7U7I - chains A and P of the 3 polymer chains in the assembly; structure by X-ray diffraction, 1.57 A resolution.

# Chain A
Protein: DNA polymerase eta
From: Homo sapiens
Notes: EC 2.7.7.7
UniProt: Q9Y253 (POLH_HUMAN); residues 1-432 here = UniProt positions 1-432
Sequence (435 residues; row label = number of the first residue in the row; numbers below 1 keep their minus sign (Gly-2 is residue -2)):
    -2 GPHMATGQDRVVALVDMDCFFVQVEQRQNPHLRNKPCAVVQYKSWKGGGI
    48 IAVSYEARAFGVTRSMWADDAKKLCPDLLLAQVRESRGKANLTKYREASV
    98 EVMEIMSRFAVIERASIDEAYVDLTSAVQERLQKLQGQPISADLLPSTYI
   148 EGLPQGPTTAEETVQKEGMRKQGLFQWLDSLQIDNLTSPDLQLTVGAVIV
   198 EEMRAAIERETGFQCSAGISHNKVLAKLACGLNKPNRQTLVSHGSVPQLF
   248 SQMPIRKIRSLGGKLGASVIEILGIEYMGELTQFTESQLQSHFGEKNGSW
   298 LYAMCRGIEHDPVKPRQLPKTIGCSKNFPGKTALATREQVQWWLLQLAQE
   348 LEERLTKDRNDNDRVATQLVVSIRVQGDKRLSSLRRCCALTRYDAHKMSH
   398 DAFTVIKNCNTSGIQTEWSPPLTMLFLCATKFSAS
Unresolved in the structure: 155-159
Differences from the reference sequence: expression tag (-2 to 0)
Bound ions: Mn2+ site 1: Asp13, Asp115, Glu116 (together with 2'-deoxyguanosine-5'-triphosphate) (shared with DT8(P), DG9(P) of chain P); Mn2+ site 2: Asp13, Met14, Asp115 (together with diphosphate) (shared with DG9(P) of chain P)
Ligand contacts: 2'-deoxyguanosine-5'-triphosphate / diphosphate: Asp13, Met14, Asp15, Cys16, Phe17, Phe18, Gln38, Ile48, Ala49, Tyr52, Arg55, Arg61, Leu89, Ile114, Asp115, Glu116, Lys231
Curated features (UniProtKB/Swiss-Prot):
  - binding site (Mg(2+)): Asp13, Met14, Asp115, Glu116
  - binding site (Mn(2+)): Asp13, Met14, Asp115, Glu116
  - binding site (a 2'-deoxyribonucleoside 5'-triphosphate): Arg61

# Chain P
Molecule: 9-nt DNA strand
Sequence (9 nucleotides; each row starts with the number of its first residue):
     1 AGCGTCATG
Bound ions: Mn2+ site 1: DT8, DG9 (together with 2'-deoxyguanosine-5'-triphosphate) (shared with Asp13(A), Asp115(A), Glu116(A) of chain A); Mn2+ site 2: DG9 (together with diphosphate) (shared with Asp13(A), Met14(A), Asp115(A) of chain A)

# How chain A and chain P interact
Contacting residue pairs (35):
  Asp13(A) - DG9(P)  phosphate contact
  Phe17(A) - DG9(P)  hydrogen bond to the phosphate
  Phe18(A) - DG9(P)  hydrogen bond to the phosphate
  Gln38(A) - DG9(P)  hydrogen bond to the base
  Ile48(A) - DG9(P)  sugar contact
  Ala49(A) - DG9(P)  phosphate contact
  Arg61(A) - DT8(P)  hydrogen bond to the base
  Arg61(A) - DG9(P)  hydrogen bond to the base
  Leu89(A) - DG9(P)  base contact
  Ser113(A) - DT8(P)  phosphate contact
  Asp115(A) - DT8(P)  phosphate contact
  Asp115(A) - DG9(P)  phosphate contact
  Glu116(A) - DT8(P)  phosphate contact
  Glu116(A) - DG9(P)  phosphate contact
  Lys224(A) - DT8(P)  salt bridge to the phosphate
  Ile255(A) - DA7(P)  phosphate contact
  Arg256(A) - DA7(P)  phosphate contact
  Arg256(A) - DT8(P)  salt bridge to the phosphate
  Ser257(A) - DC6(P)  phosphate contact
  Ser257(A) - DA7(P)  hydrogen bond to the phosphate
  Leu258(A) - DA7(P)  phosphate contact
  Gly259(A) - DC6(P)  phosphate contact
  Gly259(A) - DA7(P)  hydrogen bond to the phosphate
  Gly260(A) - DC6(P)  phosphate contact
  Gly260(A) - DA7(P)  hydrogen bond to the phosphate
  Lys261(A) - DT5(P)  salt bridge to the phosphate
  Lys261(A) - DC6(P)  hydrogen bond to the phosphate
  Leu262(A) - DC6(P)  hydrogen bond to the phosphate
  Arg377(A) - DG4(P)  salt bridge to the phosphate
  Leu381(A) - DC3(P)  phosphate contact
  Arg382(A) - DG2(P)  sugar contact
  Arg382(A) - DC3(P)  hydrogen bond to the phosphate
  Arg382(A) - DG4(P)  hydrogen bond to the base
  Arg383(A) - DG2(P)  phosphate contact
  Cys384(A) - DG2(P)  hydrogen bond to the phosphate
Also at the interface, not in a pair above, chain A (29 interface residues in all): Cys16, Ile114, Gln365, Ser379
Also at the interface, not in a pair above, chain P (9 interface residues in all): DA1

# In short
29 residues of chain A and 9 residues of chain P are in contact, with 13 hydrogen bonds and 4 salt bridges.
Among the polar pairs are Gln38(A)-DG9(P), Arg61(A)-DT8(P) and Arg61(A)-DG9(P). Bound to chain A:
2'-deoxyguanosine-5'-triphosphate / diphosphate.
Chain A is DNA polymerase eta (Homo sapiens) and chain P is a 9-nt DNA strand; the structure, Human DNA
polymerase eta-DNA ternary mismatch complex:reaction with 10.0 mM Mn2+ for 180s, was determined by X-ray
diffraction together with 7U72, 7U73, 7U74, 7U75, 7U76, 7U77 and 26 further entries from the same study.
